Entry 3NZX (X-ray diffraction, 2.70 A resolution); this record covers chains O and P of the 30 polymer chains in the assembly.

[Chain O]
Name: Proteasome component Y7
From: Saccharomyces cerevisiae
Notes: EC 3.4.25.1
UniProt: P23639 (PSA2_YEAST); the construct lacks a stretch of the UniProt sequence and is renumbered around it, so the offset changes along the chain: 4-102 = UniProt 1-99; 103-147 = UniProt 101-145; 148-200 = UniProt 147-199; 202-209 = UniProt 200-207; 2 more segments
Chain sequence (250 residues; numbered 4 to 236 plus 18 insertion-coded residues; 1 number in that range is skipped by the numbering (no residue carries it; nothing is unmodelled there); the number before each row is that of its first residue; a row labelled like 21A-21B holds insertion residues (21A, then the next letters in order)):
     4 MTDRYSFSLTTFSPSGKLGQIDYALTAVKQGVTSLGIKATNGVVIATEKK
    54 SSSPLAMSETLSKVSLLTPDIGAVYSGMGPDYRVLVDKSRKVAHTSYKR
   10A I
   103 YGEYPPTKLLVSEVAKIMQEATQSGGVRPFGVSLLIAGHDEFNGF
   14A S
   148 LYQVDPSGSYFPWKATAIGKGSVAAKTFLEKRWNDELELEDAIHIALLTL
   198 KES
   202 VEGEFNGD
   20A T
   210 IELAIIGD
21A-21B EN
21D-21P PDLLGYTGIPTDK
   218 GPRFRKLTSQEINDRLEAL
UniProt features mapped onto this chain:
  - cross-link: Lys110 (Glycyl lysine isopeptide (Lys-Gly) (interchain with G-Cter in ubiquitin))

[Chain P]
Name: Proteasome component Y13
From: Saccharomyces cerevisiae
Notes: EC 3.4.25.1
UniProt: P23638 (PSA4_YEAST); the construct lacks a stretch of the UniProt sequence and is renumbered around it, so the offset changes along the chain: 3-63 = UniProt 1-61; 64-144 = UniProt 63-143; 145-200 = UniProt 145-200; 202-204 = UniProt 201-203; 2 more segments
Chain sequence (258 residues; row label = number of the first residue in the row; note: 1 number in that range is skipped by the numbering (no residue carries it; nothing is unmodelled there); a row labelled like 20A-20B holds insertion residues (20A, then the next letters in order)):
     3 MGSRRYDSRTTIFSPEGRLYQVEYALESISHAGTAIGIMASDGIVLAAER
    53 KVTSTLLEQDT
   63A S
    64 TEKLYKLNDKIAVAVAGLTADAEILINTARIHAQNYLKTYNEDIPVEILV
   114 RRLSDIKQGYTQHGGLRPFGVSFIYAGYDDR
   14A Y
   145 GYQLYTSNPSGNYTGWKAISVGANTSAAQTLLQMDYKDDMKVDDAIELAL
   195 KTLSKT
   202 TDS
20A-20B SA
   205 LTYDRLEFATIR
21A-21B KG
   217 AN
21C-21D DG
   219 E
   21E V
   220 YQKIFKPQEIKDILVKTGITKKDEDEEADEDMK
Unresolved in the structure: 3, 240-252
UniProt features mapped onto this chain:
  - cross-link (Glycyl lysine isopeptide (Lys-Gly)): Lys101 (interchain with G-Cter in ubiquitin), Lys199 (interchain with G-Cter in ubiquitin), Lys225 (interchain with G-Cter in ubiquitin)

[Interface between chain O and chain P]
Pairs across the interface (66):
  Arg7(O) - Ser5(P)
  Tyr8(O) - Ser5(P)
  Tyr8(O) - Tyr8(P)
  Ser9(O) - Gly127(P)
  Ser9(O) - Leu129(P)
  Phe10(O) - Ser5(P)
  Phe10(O) - Tyr8(P)
  Phe10(O) - Asp9(P)
  Phe10(O) - Gly128(P)
  Ser11(O) - Gly128(P)  hydrogen bond (backbone-backbone)
  Ser11(O) - Leu129(P)
  Ser11(O) - Arg130(P)  hydrogen bond (side chain-backbone)
  Thr13(O) - Arg130(P)
  Thr14(O) - Ser10(P)
  Thr14(O) - Thr12(P)
  Thr14(O) - Gln23(P)
  Phe15(O) - Gln23(P)
  Phe15(O) - Tyr26(P)
  Phe15(O) - Ala27(P)  hydrophobic
  Phe15(O) - Ser30(P)
  Phe15(O) - Arg130(P)
  Phe15(O) - Pro131(P)
  Phe15(O) - Gly133(P)
  Ser16(O) - Tyr26(P)
  Pro17(O) - Tyr26(P)  hydrophobic
  Pro17(O) - Glu29(P)
  Ser18(O) - Glu29(P)
  Ser18(O) - His33(P)
  Gly19(O) - Tyr26(P)
  Gly19(O) - Glu29(P)
  Gly19(O) - Ser30(P)  hydrogen bond (backbone-side chain)
  Lys41(O) - Glu60(P)  salt bridge
  Ser114(O) - Glu86(P)  hydrogen bond
  Lys118(O) - Ile87(P)
  Gln121(O) - Ala83(P)
  Gln121(O) - Asp84(P)  hydrogen bond
  Gln121(O) - Ile87(P)
  Gln121(O) - Arg130(P)
  Thr124(O) - Arg130(P)  hydrogen bond (backbone-side chain)
  Gln125(O) - Tyr123(P)
  Gln125(O) - Leu129(P)
  Gln125(O) - Arg130(P)  hydrogen bond (side chain-backbone)
  Gln125(O) - Pro131(P)
  Gln125(O) - Phe132(P)
  Gly127(O) - Leu129(P)
  Tyr149(O) - Thr63(P)
  Ser154(O) - Ala83(P)
  Gly155(O) - Ala83(P)
  Ser156(O) - Ala83(P)
  Tyr157(O) - Glu86(P)  hydrogen bond
  Phe158(O) - Leu59(P)  hydrophobic
  Pro159(O) - Leu59(P)
  Pro159(O) - Glu60(P)  hydrogen bond (backbone-backbone)
  Pro159(O) - Thr63(P)
  Pro159(O) - Ser63A(P)
  Trp160(O) - Ser56(P)
  Trp160(O) - Leu58(P)
  Trp160(O) - Leu59(P)
  Trp160(O) - Glu60(P)
  Lys161(O) - Thr57(P)  hydrogen bond (side chain-backbone)
  Lys161(O) - Leu58(P)  hydrogen bond (backbone-backbone)
  Lys161(O) - Leu59(P)
  Lys161(O) - Glu60(P)
  Ala162(O) - Leu58(P)
  Glu177(O) - Thr57(P)  hydrogen bond
  Glu177(O) - Leu58(P)
Other interface residues (no listed pair), chain O (35 interface residues in all): Leu21, Ser126, Lys173, Leu176, Trp180
Other interface residues (no listed pair), chain P (32 interface residues in all): Leu81, Thr82

[Summary]
The interface between chain O and chain P involves 35 residues on one side and 32 on the other, with 12
hydrogen bonds and 1 salt bridge. Polar pairs include Lys41(O)-Glu60(P), Ser11(O)-Arg130(P) and
Gly19(O)-Ser30(P).
Chain O is Proteasome component Y7 and chain P is Proteasome component Y13, both from Saccharomyces
cerevisiae; the structure, Crystal structure of the yeast 20S proteasome in complex with ligand 2c, was
determined by X-ray diffraction together with 3NZJ and 3NZW from the same study.
